5GZZ - chains B and C of the 3 polymer chains in the assembly; structure by X-ray diffraction, 2.39 A resolution.

[Chain B (and C)]
Molecule: Glutathione S-transferase class-mu 26 kDa isozyme
Organism: Schistosoma japonicum
Notes: EC 2.5.1.18; chain C of this document is another copy of the same molecule, construct and numbering; everything in this record applies to it too
Reference sequence: P08515 (GST26_SCHJA); residues 1-218 here = UniProt positions 1-218
Chain sequence (218 residues; row label = number of the first residue in the row):
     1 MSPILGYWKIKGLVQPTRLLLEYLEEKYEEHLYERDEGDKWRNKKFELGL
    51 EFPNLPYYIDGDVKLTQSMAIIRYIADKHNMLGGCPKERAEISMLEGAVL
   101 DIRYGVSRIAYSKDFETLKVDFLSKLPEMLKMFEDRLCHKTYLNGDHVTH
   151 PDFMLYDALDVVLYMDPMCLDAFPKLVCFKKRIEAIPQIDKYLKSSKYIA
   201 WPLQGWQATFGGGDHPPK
Not modelled in the structure: 217-218
Small-molecule neighbours: glutathione (GSH): Trp8, Leu13, Trp41, Asn54, Leu55, Pro56, Gln67, Ser68, Tyr104
UniProt features mapped onto this chain:
  - binding site (glutathione): Tyr7, Trp8, Trp41 to Lys45, Asn54, Leu55, Gln67, Ser68
  - binding site (substrate): Tyr111

[How chain B and chain C interact]
Residue-residue contacts (43; chain B residue first):
  Phe46(B) - Met132(C)  hydrophobic
  Glu51(B) - Glu91(C)
  Glu51(B) - Met132(C)
  Glu51(B) - Arg136(C)  salt bridge
  Phe52(B) - Glu91(C)
  Phe52(B) - Met94(C)  hydrophobic
  Pro53(B) - Met132(C)
  Lys64(B) - Glu91(C)
  Leu65(B) - Lys87(C)
  Leu65(B) - Ala90(C)  hydrophobic
  Leu65(B) - Glu91(C)
  Leu65(B) - Met94(C)  hydrophobic
  Thr66(B) - Met94(C)  hydrogen bond (backbone-side chain)
  Gln67(B) - Gly97(C)
  Ala70(B) - Ser93(C)
  Ala70(B) - Met94(C)  hydrophobic
  Arg73(B) - Arg73(C)
  Arg73(B) - Arg89(C)
  Asp77(B) - Pro86(C)
  Asp77(B) - Arg89(C)  salt bridge
  Leu82(B) - Arg89(C)
  Pro86(B) - Tyr74(C)  hydrophobic
  Lys87(B) - Glu51(C)
  Lys87(B) - Val63(C)
  Arg89(B) - Arg73(C)
  Arg89(B) - Leu82(C)
  Arg89(B) - Arg89(C)
  Ala90(B) - Leu65(C)  hydrophobic
  Ala90(B) - Ala70(C)
  Ala90(B) - Tyr74(C)  hydrophobic
  Glu91(B) - Glu51(C)
  Ser93(B) - Ala70(C)
  Met94(B) - Glu51(C)
  Met94(B) - Thr66(C)
  Met94(B) - Gln67(C)  hydrogen bond (backbone-side chain)
  Met94(B) - Ala70(C)
  Gly97(B) - Gln67(C)
  Ala98(B) - Gln67(C)  hydrogen bond (backbone-side chain)
  Met129(B) - Phe52(C)  hydrophobic
  Met132(B) - Glu51(C)
  Met132(B) - Phe52(C)  hydrophobic
  Met132(B) - Pro53(C)
  Arg136(B) - Glu51(C)  salt bridge
Other interface residues (no listed pair), chain B (28 interface residues in all): Tyr58, Val63, Tyr74, Lys78
Other interface residues (no listed pair), chain C (23 interface residues in all): Met69, Asp77

[Overview]
28 residues of chain B face 23 of chain C across their interface; the contacts include 3 hydrogen bonds and 3
salt bridges. Polar pairs include Glu51(B)-Arg136(C), Asp77(B)-Arg89(C) and Thr66(B)-Met94(C). Ligands of
chain B: glutathione.
Both chains are Glutathione S-transferase class-mu 26 kDa isozyme (Schistosoma japonicum). Entry 5GZZ (Crystal
Structure of FIN219-SjGST complex with JA) was determined by X-ray diffraction together with 5ECH, 5ECI, 5ECK,
5ECL, 5ECM, 5ECN and 4 further entries from the same study.
